8C23 - chains AAA and BBB of the 4 polymer chains in the assembly; structure by X-ray diffraction, 1.84 A resolution.

# Chain AAA
Molecule: Isoaspartyl peptidase subunit alpha
Source organism: Escherichia coli
Reference sequence: P37595 (IAAA_ECOLI); residue numbers follow UniProt; this construct covers 2-178
Sequence (178 residues; numbered 1 to 178; the number before each row is that of its first residue):
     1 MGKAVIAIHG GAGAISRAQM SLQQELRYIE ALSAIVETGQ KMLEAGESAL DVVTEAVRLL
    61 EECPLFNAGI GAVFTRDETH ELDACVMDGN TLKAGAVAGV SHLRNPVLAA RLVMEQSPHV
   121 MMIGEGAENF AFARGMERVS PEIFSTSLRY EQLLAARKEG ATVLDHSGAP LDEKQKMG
Unresolved in the structure: 1-2, 161-178
Sequence notes: initiating methionine (1)
Ion coordination: Na+: Leu60, Glu61, Cys63, Phe66, Ala68, Ile70
Ligand contacts: glycine (GLY): Gly99, Val100, Ser101, His102, Gly124, Glu125, Glu128
Swiss-Prot annotation at these positions:
  - site: Gly178 (Cleavage)

# Chain BBB
Molecule: Isoaspartyl peptidase subunit beta
Source organism: Escherichia coli
Reference sequence: P37595 (IAAA_ECOLI); residues 179-321 here = UniProt positions 179-321
Sequence (143 residues; each row starts with the number of its first residue):
   179 TVGAVALDLD GNLAAATSTG GTTNKLPGRV GDSPLVGAGC YANNASVAVS CTGTGEVFIR
   239 ALAAYDIAAL MDYGGLSLAE ACERVVMEKL PALGGSGGLI AIDHEGNVAL PFNTEGMYRA
   299 WGYAGDTPTT GIYREKGDTV ATQ
Unresolved in the structure: 314-321
Sequence notes: engineered mutation Thr200 (Met in P37595)
Swiss-Prot annotation at these positions:
  - active site: Thr179 (Nucleophile)
  - binding site (substrate): Arg207 to Asp210, Thr230 to Gly233
  - mutagenesis: Thr179 (T179A: Catalytically inactive)
Reported in the primary citation:
  - mutagenesis - M200T: unchanged stability
  - mutagenesis - M200T: unchanged catalytic activity on L-Asn
  - catalytic residues: Thr197, Thr230 (citing earlier work)

# Chain AAA / chain BBB interface
Pairs across the interface - 173 pairs, chain AAA then chain BBB:
  Lys3(AAA) - Leu185(BBB)
  Ala4(AAA) - Leu185(BBB)
  Ala4(AAA) - Leu187(BBB)  hydrophobic
  Ala4(AAA) - Tyr301(BBB)
  Ala4(AAA) - Ala302(BBB)  hydrogen bond (backbone-backbone)
  Val5(AAA) - Ala184(BBB)
  Val5(AAA) - Leu185(BBB)  hydrogen bond (backbone-backbone)
  Val5(AAA) - Ile280(BBB)
  Val5(AAA) - Gly284(BBB)
  Val5(AAA) - Val286(BBB)  hydrophobic
  Val5(AAA) - Gly300(BBB)
  Val5(AAA) - Tyr301(BBB)  hydrophobic
  Ile6(AAA) - Val183(BBB)
  Ile6(AAA) - Trp299(BBB)
  Ile6(AAA) - Gly300(BBB)  hydrogen bond (backbone-backbone)
  Ala7(AAA) - Ala182(BBB)
  Ala7(AAA) - Val183(BBB)  hydrogen bond (backbone-backbone)
  Ala7(AAA) - Ile278(BBB)
  Ala7(AAA) - Ile280(BBB)
  Ala7(AAA) - Val286(BBB)  hydrophobic
  Ala7(AAA) - Ala298(BBB)
  Ala7(AAA) - Trp299(BBB)  hydrophobic
  Ile8(AAA) - Gly181(BBB)
  Ile8(AAA) - Ala182(BBB)  hydrophobic
  Ile8(AAA) - Ile278(BBB)
  Ile8(AAA) - Arg297(BBB)
  Ile8(AAA) - Ala298(BBB)  hydrogen bond (backbone-backbone)
  His9(AAA) - Thr179(BBB)
  His9(AAA) - Val180(BBB)
  His9(AAA) - Gly181(BBB)  hydrogen bond (backbone-backbone)
  His9(AAA) - Ser228(BBB)  hydrogen bond
  His9(AAA) - Cys229(BBB)  hydrogen bond (side chain-backbone)
  His9(AAA) - Thr230(BBB)
  His9(AAA) - Ile278(BBB)
  His9(AAA) - Tyr296(BBB)
  Gly10(AAA) - Thr179(BBB)
  Gly10(AAA) - Tyr296(BBB)  hydrogen bond (backbone-backbone)
  Gly11(AAA) - Thr179(BBB)  hydrogen bond (backbone-backbone)
  Gly11(AAA) - Thr230(BBB)
  Gly11(AAA) - Met295(BBB)
  Gly11(AAA) - Tyr296(BBB)  hydrogen bond (backbone-backbone)
  Ala12(AAA) - Thr230(BBB)  hydrogen bond (backbone-side chain)
  Ala12(AAA) - Gly275(BBB)
  Ala12(AAA) - Gly276(BBB)
  Ala12(AAA) - Thr292(BBB)
  Ala12(AAA) - Gly294(BBB)
  Ala12(AAA) - Met295(BBB)  hydrophobic
  Gly13(AAA) - Thr292(BBB)
  Gly13(AAA) - Glu293(BBB)
  Gly13(AAA) - Gly294(BBB)  hydrogen bond (backbone-backbone)
  Ile15(AAA) - Glu293(BBB)
  Ile15(AAA) - Gly294(BBB)
  Ile15(AAA) - Met295(BBB)
  Ile15(AAA) - Tyr296(BBB)
  Ile15(AAA) - Ile310(BBB)  hydrophobic
  Ile15(AAA) - Tyr311(BBB)  hydrophobic
  Ser16(AAA) - Glu293(BBB)
  Arg17(AAA) - Tyr311(BBB)
  Met20(AAA) - Tyr296(BBB)
  Met20(AAA) - Tyr311(BBB)
  Glu25(AAA) - Ile310(BBB)
  Glu25(AAA) - Tyr311(BBB)  hydrogen bond
  Tyr28(AAA) - Tyr296(BBB)  hydrophobic
  Ile29(AAA) - Thr308(BBB)
  Ile29(AAA) - Ile310(BBB)  hydrophobic
  Leu32(AAA) - Arg297(BBB)
  Leu32(AAA) - Gly309(BBB)
  Ser33(AAA) - Thr308(BBB)
  Val36(AAA) - Ala298(BBB)  hydrophobic
  Val36(AAA) - Trp299(BBB)
  Val36(AAA) - Pro306(BBB)  hydrophobic
  Glu37(AAA) - Pro306(BBB)
  Gln40(AAA) - Gly300(BBB)
  Gln40(AAA) - Tyr301(BBB)  hydrogen bond (side chain-backbone)
  Gln40(AAA) - Asp304(BBB)  hydrogen bond (side chain-backbone)
  Gln40(AAA) - Pro306(BBB)
  Leu43(AAA) - Leu185(BBB)
  Leu43(AAA) - Asp186(BBB)
  Leu43(AAA) - Leu187(BBB)
  Glu44(AAA) - Leu187(BBB)
  Glu44(AAA) - Ala302(BBB)
  Glu44(AAA) - Gly303(BBB)  hydrogen bond (side chain-backbone)
  Glu47(AAA) - Asp186(BBB)
  Ser48(AAA) - Asp186(BBB)
  Ala49(AAA) - Ala184(BBB)
  Ala49(AAA) - Asp186(BBB)  hydrogen bond (backbone-side chain)
  Ala49(AAA) - Asn190(BBB)
  Ala49(AAA) - Ala192(BBB)
  Leu50(AAA) - Ala192(BBB)
  Val52(AAA) - Ala184(BBB)  hydrophobic
  Val53(AAA) - Ala182(BBB)
  Val53(AAA) - Val183(BBB)
  Val53(AAA) - Ala184(BBB)
  Val53(AAA) - Ala192(BBB)
  Val53(AAA) - Ala193(BBB)
  Val53(AAA) - Ala194(BBB)  hydrophobic
  Ala56(AAA) - Ala182(BBB)  hydrophobic
  Val57(AAA) - Val180(BBB)  hydrophobic
  Val57(AAA) - Gly181(BBB)
  Val57(AAA) - Ala182(BBB)
  Val57(AAA) - Ala194(BBB)  hydrophobic
  Val57(AAA) - Ser196(BBB)
  Leu60(AAA) - Val180(BBB)  hydrophobic
  Leu60(AAA) - Gly181(BBB)
  Glu61(AAA) - Ser196(BBB)  hydrogen bond
  Phe66(AAA) - Val180(BBB)  hydrophobic
  Phe66(AAA) - Tyr296(BBB)  hydrophobic
  Asn67(AAA) - Thr179(BBB)  hydrogen bond (backbone-backbone)
  Asn67(AAA) - Thr197(BBB)
  Asn67(AAA) - Gly198(BBB)  hydrogen bond (side chain-backbone)
  Asn67(AAA) - Gly199(BBB)  hydrogen bond (side chain-backbone)
  Ala68(AAA) - Val180(BBB)  hydrophobic
  Ala68(AAA) - Ser196(BBB)
  Ala68(AAA) - Thr197(BBB)
  Ala68(AAA) - Gly198(BBB)
  Ala72(AAA) - Gly198(BBB)
  Val73(AAA) - Gly198(BBB)
  Val73(AAA) - Gly199(BBB)
  Val73(AAA) - Thr200(BBB)
  Val73(AAA) - Thr201(BBB)
  Phe74(AAA) - Thr200(BBB)
  Phe74(AAA) - Thr201(BBB)
  Phe74(AAA) - Asn202(BBB)  hydrogen bond (backbone-backbone)
  Thr75(AAA) - Asn202(BBB)
  Thr75(AAA) - Lys203(BBB)
  Arg76(AAA) - Asn202(BBB)
  Arg76(AAA) - Lys203(BBB)  hydrogen bond (backbone-backbone)
  Arg76(AAA) - Leu204(BBB)
  Arg76(AAA) - Pro205(BBB)
  Asp77(AAA) - Pro205(BBB)
  Glu81(AAA) - Gly198(BBB)
  Glu81(AAA) - Lys203(BBB)  salt bridge
  Glu81(AAA) - Pro205(BBB)
  Glu81(AAA) - Gly206(BBB)  hydrogen bond (side chain-backbone)
  Leu82(AAA) - Thr197(BBB)
  Leu82(AAA) - Gly198(BBB)
  Asp83(AAA) - Ser196(BBB)
  Asp83(AAA) - Thr197(BBB)  hydrogen bond (backbone-backbone)
  Asp83(AAA) - Pro212(BBB)
  Ala84(AAA) - Thr195(BBB)
  Ala84(AAA) - Ser196(BBB)
  Ala84(AAA) - Pro212(BBB)
  Cys85(AAA) - Ala194(BBB)
  Cys85(AAA) - Thr195(BBB)  hydrogen bond (backbone-backbone)
  Cys85(AAA) - Ser211(BBB)
  Cys85(AAA) - Pro212(BBB)  hydrophobic
  Cys85(AAA) - Val214(BBB)  hydrophobic
  Cys85(AAA) - Cys218(BBB)  hydrophobic
  Val86(AAA) - Ala193(BBB)
  Met87(AAA) - Ala192(BBB)
  Met87(AAA) - Ala193(BBB)  hydrogen bond (backbone-backbone)
  Met87(AAA) - Val214(BBB)  hydrophobic
  Met87(AAA) - Tyr219(BBB)  hydrophobic
  Met87(AAA) - Ala220(BBB)  hydrogen bond (side chain-backbone)
  Asp88(AAA) - Leu191(BBB)
  Gly89(AAA) - Leu191(BBB)  hydrogen bond (backbone-backbone)
  Gly89(AAA) - Ala220(BBB)
  Gly89(AAA) - Asn221(BBB)
  Gly89(AAA) - Asn222(BBB)  hydrogen bond (backbone-backbone)
  Asn90(AAA) - Asn190(BBB)
  Asn90(AAA) - Asn222(BBB)  hydrogen bond
  Leu92(AAA) - Ala220(BBB)
  Leu92(AAA) - Asn221(BBB)
  Ala94(AAA) - Val214(BBB)  hydrophobic
  Ala96(AAA) - Pro212(BBB)
  Val97(AAA) - Pro212(BBB)
  Ala98(AAA) - Pro212(BBB)  hydrophobic
  Pro106(AAA) - Ser196(BBB)
  Met121(AAA) - Leu213(BBB)  hydrophobic
  Gln152(AAA) - Thr201(BBB)
  Leu153(AAA) - Thr201(BBB)
  Leu153(AAA) - Asn202(BBB)
  Ala156(AAA) - Thr201(BBB)
Also at the interface, not in a pair above, chain AAA (69 interface residues in all): Ala14, Gly46, Val107, Val120, Arg157
Also at the interface, not in a pair above, chain BBB (68 interface residues in all): Arg207, Val208, Gly209, Glu283, Leu288, Thr305

# Summary
69 residues of chain AAA face 68 of chain BBB across their interface, with 32 hydrogen bonds and 1 salt
bridge. Among the polar pairs are Glu81(AAA)-Lys203(BBB), His9(AAA)-Ser228(BBB) and His9(AAA)-Cys229(BBB).
Ligands of chain AAA: glycine. From the paper: catalytic residues Thr197(BBB) and Thr230(BBB); M200T of chain
BBB leaves stability unchanged.
Chain AAA is Isoaspartyl peptidase subunit alpha and chain BBB is Isoaspartyl peptidase subunit beta, both
from Escherichia coli; the structure, Structure of E. coli Class 2 L-asparaginase EcAIII, mutant M200T
(monoclinic form M200T#m), was determined by X-ray diffraction together with 8BI3, 8BKF, 8BP9, 8BQO and 8C0I
from the same study.
